PDB entry 5TFT | X-ray diffraction, 2.71 A resolution | chain A

== Chain A ==
Molecule: Cytochrome P450 2D6
Organism: Homo sapiens
Notes: EC 1.14.14.1
UniProt: P10635 (CP2D6_HUMAN); residue numbers follow UniProt; this construct covers 34-497
Chain sequence (479 residues; row label = number of the first residue in the row):
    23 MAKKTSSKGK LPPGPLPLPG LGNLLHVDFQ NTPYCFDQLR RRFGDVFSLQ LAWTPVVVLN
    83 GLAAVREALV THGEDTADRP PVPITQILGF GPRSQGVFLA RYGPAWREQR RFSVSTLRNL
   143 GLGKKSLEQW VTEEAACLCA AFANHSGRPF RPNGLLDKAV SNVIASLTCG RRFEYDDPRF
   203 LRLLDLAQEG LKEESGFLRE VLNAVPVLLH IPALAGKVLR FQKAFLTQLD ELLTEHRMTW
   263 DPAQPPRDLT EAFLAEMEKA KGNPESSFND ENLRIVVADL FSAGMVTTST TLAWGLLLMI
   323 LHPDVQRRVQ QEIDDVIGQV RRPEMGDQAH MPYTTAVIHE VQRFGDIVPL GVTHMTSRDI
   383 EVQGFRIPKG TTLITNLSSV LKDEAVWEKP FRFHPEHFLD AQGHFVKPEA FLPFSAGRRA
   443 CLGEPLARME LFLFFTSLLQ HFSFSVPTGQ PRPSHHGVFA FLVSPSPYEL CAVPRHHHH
Unresolved in the structure: 23-30, 498-501
Construct notes: initiating methionine (23); expression tag (24-33, 498-501)
Bound ions: Zn2+ site 1: H258, D270, E273, E287; Zn2+ site 2: D422, H426 (shared with 2 residues of chain B); heme Fe near C443 (its only coordinating residue here)
Residues lining bound ligands:
  - heme (HEM): R101, V119, F120, W128, R132, I186, L302, A305, G306, T309, T310, T313, Q364, I369, V370, G373, V374, H376, L399, P435, F436, S437, A438, R440, R441, A442, C443, L444, G445, L448, A449, E452, L453
  - P6U ((4S)-4-[2,4-difluoro-5-({[1-(trifluoromethyl)cyclopropyl]amino}methyl)phenyl]-4-methyl-5,6-dihydro-4H-1,3-thiazin-2-amine): L110, F120, L121, A209, G212, L213, E216, Q244, F247, L248, A300, D301, S304, A305, V308
Swiss-Prot annotation at these positions:
  - binding site (substrate): D301
  - binding site (heme): C443
  - natural variant: P34 (P34S: In allele CYP2D6*10 and allele CYP2D6*14), G42 (G42R: In allele CYP2D6*12), A85 (A85V: In allele CYP2D6*23), V104 (V104A: In allele CYP2D6*88), T107 (T107I: In allele CYP2D6*17), L142 (L142S: In allele CYP2D6*89), K147 (K147R: In allele CYP2D6*90), E155 (E155K: In allele CYP2D6*45A, allele CYP2D6*45B and allele CYP2D6*46), C161 (C161S: In allele CYP2D6*91), F164 (F164L: In and), G169 (G169R: In allele CYP2D6*14), G212 (G212E: In allele CYP2D6*6B and allele CYP2D6*6C), 15 further natural variant entries in UniProt
Reported in the primary citation:
  - binding site for P6U: E216

== Summary ==
Bound to chain A: heme and compound P6U. The Zn2+ site 1 is built by H258, D270, E273 and E287. D422 and H426
coordinate Zn2+ site 2. UniProt lists substrate-binding residue D301 and heme-binding residue C443. The paper
reports a binding site for P6U at E216.
Chain A is Cytochrome P450 2D6 (Homo sapiens); the structure, Structure of cytochrome P450 2D6 (CYP2D6) BACE1
inhibitor complex, was determined by X-ray diffraction together with 5T1U, 5T1W and 5TFU from the same study.
